9NF0 - chains F and G of the 8 polymer chains in the assembly; structure by electron microscopy, 3.06 A resolution.

== Chain F ==
Molecule: Sulfhydrogenase 1 subunit beta
Organism: Pyrococcus furiosus
Notes: EC 1.12.98.4
UniProt: Q8U2E5 (HYD1B_PYRFU); numbering as in UniProt (aligned over 1-367)
Chain sequence (367 residues; numbered 1 to 367; the number before each row is that of its first residue):
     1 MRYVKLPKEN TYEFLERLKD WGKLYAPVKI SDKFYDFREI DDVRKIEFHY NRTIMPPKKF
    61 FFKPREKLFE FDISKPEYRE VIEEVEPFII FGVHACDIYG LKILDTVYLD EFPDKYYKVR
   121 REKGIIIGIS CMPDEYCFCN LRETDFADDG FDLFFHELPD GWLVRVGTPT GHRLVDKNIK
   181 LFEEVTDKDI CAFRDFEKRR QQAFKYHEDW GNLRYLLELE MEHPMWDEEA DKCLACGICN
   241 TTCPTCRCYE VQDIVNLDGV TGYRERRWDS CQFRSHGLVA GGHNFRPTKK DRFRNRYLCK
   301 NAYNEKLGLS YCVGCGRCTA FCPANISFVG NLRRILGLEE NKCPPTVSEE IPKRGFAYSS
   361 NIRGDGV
Unresolved in the structure: 340-367
Metal / ion sites: 4Fe-4S cluster Fe site 1: C96, C131, C137, C139; 4Fe-4S cluster Fe site 2: C233, C236, C239, C322; 4Fe-4S cluster Fe site 3: C243, C312, C315, C318; 4Fe-4S cluster Fe site 4: C246, C248, C271, C299
Ligand contacts:
  - FAD (flavin-adenine dinucleotide): L278, V279, A280
  - 4Fe-4S cluster (SF4), molecule 1: N51, R52, H94, A95, C96, C131, M132, P133, C137, F138, C139, T144, R200, F204, G314, C315
  - 4Fe-4S cluster (SF4), molecule 2: F138, C239, T242, C243, P244, T245, R296, K300, Y311, C312, V313, G314, C315, G316, R317, C318, F328
  - 4Fe-4S cluster (SF4), molecule 3: C233, L234, A235, C236, G237, I238, C239, Q272, F293, C322, P323, A324, I326
  - 4Fe-4S cluster (SF4), molecule 4: N240, C246, R247, C248, D269, S270, C271, H276, N295, R296, C299, K300

== Chain G ==
Molecule: Sulfhydrogenase 1 subunit gamma
Organism: Pyrococcus furiosus
Notes: EC 1.12.98.4
UniProt: Q8U2E4 (HYD1G_PYRFU); residue numbers follow UniProt; this construct covers 1-292
Chain sequence (292 residues; numbered 1 to 292; the number before each row is that of its first residue):
     1 MMLPKEIMMP NDNPYALHRV KVLKVYSLTE TEKLFLFRFE DPELAEKWTF KPGQFVQLTI
    61 PGVGEVPISI CSSPMRKGFF ELCIRKAGRV TTVVHRLKPG DTVLVRGPYG NGFPVDEWEG
   121 MDLLLIAAGL GTAPLRSVFL YAMDNRWKYG NITFINTARY GKDLLFYKEL EAMKDLAEAE
   181 NVKIIQSVTR DPNWPGLKGR PQQFIVEANT NPKNTAVAIC GPPRMYKSVF EALINYGYRP
   241 ENIFVTLERR MKCGIGKCGH CNVGTSTSWK YICKDGPVFT YFDIVSTPGL LD
Metal / ion sites: 2Fe-2S cluster Fe: C253, C258, C261, C273
Ligand contacts:
  - FAD (flavin-adenine dinucleotide): E32, F55, E65, V66, P67, I68, S69, C83, I84, R85, A87, G88, R89, V90, T91, L130, A133, E248, R249, R250, M251, K252, P277
  - 2Fe-2S cluster (FES): M251, K252, C253, G254, G256, K257, C258, G259, H260, C261, Y271, C273
  - NADP (NAP; NADP nicotinamide-adenine-dinucleotide phosphate): S69, R85, A128, G129, L130, G131, A133, P134, A158, R159, T189, R190, R200, P201, Q202, C220, G221, P222, R224, M225, Y226, S228, T246, E248
Curated features (UniProtKB/Swiss-Prot):
  - binding site ([2Fe-2S] cluster): C253, C258, C261, C273

== Interface between chain F and chain G ==
Contacting residue pairs - 80 pairs, chain F then chain G:
  F69(F) - N13(G)
  F69(F) - Y15(G)
  F71(F) - G62(G)
  P76(F) - R19(G)  hydrogen bond (backbone-side chain)
  P76(F) - P61(G)  hydrophobic
  P76(F) - T102(G)
  Y78(F) - L17(G)  hydrophobic
  Y78(F) - T59(G)
  Y78(F) - P61(G)
  Y78(F) - G62(G)  hydrogen bond (side chain-backbone)
  Y78(F) - L104(G)  hydrophobic
  E80(F) - N11(G)
  E80(F) - N13(G)  hydrogen bond
  V107(F) - K257(G)  hydrogen bond (backbone-side chain)
  Y108(F) - K257(G)  hydrogen bond (side chain-backbone)
  D110(F) - K257(G)
  D110(F) - K274(G)  salt bridge
  E111(F) - M8(G)
  F112(F) - I7(G)  hydrophobic
  F112(F) - M8(G)  hydrophobic
  F112(F) - I255(G)  hydrophobic
  F112(F) - K257(G)  hydrogen bond (backbone-side chain)
  P113(F) - M8(G)
  P113(F) - P14(G)
  D114(F) - Y15(G)
  K115(F) - N11(G)  hydrogen bond (side chain-backbone)
  K115(F) - D12(G)
  K115(F) - N13(G)
  Y116(F) - N13(G)
  Y116(F) - Y15(G)  hydrophobic
  R214(F) - S266(G)  hydrogen bond (backbone-side chain)
  R214(F) - T267(G)
  Y215(F) - T267(G)
  L217(F) - S266(G)
  E218(F) - T265(G)  hydrogen bond
  E218(F) - T267(G)
  E218(F) - P288(G)
  M221(F) - T265(G)
  R247(F) - G256(G)  hydrogen bond (side chain-backbone)
  R247(F) - K257(G)
  R247(F) - G259(G)
  R247(F) - Y271(G)
  R247(F) - K274(G)
  C248(F) - C258(G)  hydrogen bond (side chain-backbone)
  C248(F) - G259(G)  hydrogen bond (side chain-backbone)
  Y249(F) - Y15(G)  hydrogen bond
  Y249(F) - C253(G)
  Y249(F) - K257(G)
  Y249(F) - C258(G)  hydrogen bond (backbone-backbone)
  Y249(F) - H260(G)  hydrogen bond (backbone-side chain)
  E250(F) - R250(G)  salt bridge
  E250(F) - K252(G)  salt bridge
  E250(F) - H260(G)  salt bridge
  V251(F) - K252(G)
  D253(F) - G62(G)
  D253(F) - G64(G)
  V255(F) - G62(G)
  R264(F) - T59(G)
  R264(F) - G64(G)
  R264(F) - E65(G)  salt bridge
  R266(F) - Y15(G)  hydrogen bond
  D269(F) - H260(G)  salt bridge
  S275(F) - R250(G)  hydrogen bond (backbone-side chain)
  H276(F) - R250(G)
  H276(F) - G259(G)
  H276(F) - H260(G)  hydrogen bond (backbone-side chain)
  L278(F) - R250(G)  hydrogen bond (backbone-side chain)
  V279(F) - R250(G)
  F285(F) - E248(G)
  F285(F) - R249(G)
  F285(F) - D292(G)
  R286(F) - H260(G)
  R286(F) - N262(G)  hydrogen bond
  N295(F) - N262(G)
  N295(F) - W269(G)
  L298(F) - S266(G)
  L298(F) - W269(G)  hydrophobic
  C299(F) - W269(G)  hydrophobic
  A302(F) - S266(G)
  A302(F) - W269(G)  hydrophobic
Also at the interface, not in a pair above, chain F (44 interface residues in all): I73, K75, A280, N301, Y303
Also at the interface, not in a pair above, chain G (42 interface residues in all): A16, I60, V63, A87, R89, Y109

== Overview ==
44 residues of chain F and 42 residues of chain G are in contact; the contacts include 20 hydrogen bonds and 6
salt bridges. Polar pairs include D110(F)-K274(G), E250(F)-R250(G) and E250(F)-K252(G). Flavin-adenine
dinucleotide is bound between chain F and chain G.
Here chain F is Sulfhydrogenase 1 subunit beta and chain G is Sulfhydrogenase 1 subunit gamma, both from
Pyrococcus furiosus. Entry 9NF0 (Structure of the NADPH-bound Pyrococcus furiosus SHI complex) was determined
by electron microscopy (same publication as 9E15, 9E1J and 9NEZ).
